PDB entry 2PUX | X-ray diffraction, 2.00 A resolution | chains B and C of the 3 polymer chains in the assembly

Chain B:
Name: Thrombin heavy chain
Organism: Mus musculus
UniProtKB: P19221 (THRB_MOUSE); the construct lacks a stretch of the UniProt sequence and is renumbered around it, so the offset changes along the chain: 16-36 = UniProt 361-381; 37-60 = UniProt 383-406; 61-77 = UniProt 416-432; 78-97 = UniProt 434-453; 7 more segments
Sequence (258 residues; each row starts with the number of its first residue; note: 1 number in that range is skipped by the numbering (no residue carries it; nothing is unmodelled there); a row labelled like 60A-60I holds insertion residues (60A, then the next letters in order)):
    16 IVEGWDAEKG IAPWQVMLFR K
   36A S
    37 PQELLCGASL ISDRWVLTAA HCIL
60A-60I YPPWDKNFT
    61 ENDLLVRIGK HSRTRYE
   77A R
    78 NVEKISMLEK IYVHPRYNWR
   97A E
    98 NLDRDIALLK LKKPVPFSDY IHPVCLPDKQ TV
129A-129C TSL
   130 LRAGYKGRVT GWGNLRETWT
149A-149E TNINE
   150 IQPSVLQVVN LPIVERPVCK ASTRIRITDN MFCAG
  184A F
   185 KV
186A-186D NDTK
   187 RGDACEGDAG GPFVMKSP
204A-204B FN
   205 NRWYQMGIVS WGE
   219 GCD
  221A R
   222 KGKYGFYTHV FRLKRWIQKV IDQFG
Disulfide bonds: Cys42-Cys58, Cys168-Cys182, Cys191-Cys220
Covalent attachments: N-acetylglucosamine (NAG) linked to Asn60G
Sequence notes: engineered mutation Ala195 (Ser565 in P19221)
Swiss-Prot annotation at these positions:
  - region: Ala183 to Val200 (High affinity receptor-binding region which is also known as the TP508 peptide)
  - active site (Charge relay system): His57, Asp102
  - glycosylation (N-linked (GlcNAc...) asparagine): Asn60G, Asn186A
From the paper describing this entry:
  - conformationally variable residues (side-chain flip): Trp60D

Chain C:
Name: Proteinase-activated receptor 3
UniProtKB: O08675 (PAR3_MOUSE); residues 44-56 here = UniProt positions 44-56
Sequence (13 residues; numbered 44 to 56; the number before each row is that of its first residue):
    44 QNTFEEFPLS DIE

Interface between chain B and chain C:
Contacting residue pairs - 24 pairs, chain B then chain C:
  Phe34(B) - Phe47(C)  hydrophobic
  Gln38(B) - Phe50(C)
  Leu40(B) - Phe47(C)  hydrophobic
  Arg67(B) - Phe47(C)
  Arg67(B) - Phe50(C)
  Arg73(B) - Thr46(C)
  Arg73(B) - Phe47(C)
  Thr74(B) - Thr46(C)
  Thr74(B) - Phe47(C)
  Thr74(B) - Glu48(C)  hydrogen bond (backbone-backbone)
  Arg75(B) - Glu48(C)  salt bridge
  Tyr76(B) - Glu48(C)  hydrogen bond (backbone-side chain)
  Tyr76(B) - Glu49(C)
  Tyr76(B) - Phe50(C)  hydrophobic
  Tyr76(B) - Pro51(C)
  Tyr76(B) - Asp54(C)  hydrogen bond
  Arg77A(B) - Asp54(C)  salt bridge
  Lys81(B) - Glu56(C)
  Ile82(B) - Phe50(C)  hydrophobic
  Ile82(B) - Ile55(C)
  Ile82(B) - Glu56(C)  hydrogen bond (backbone-backbone)
  Ser83(B) - Glu56(C)
  Met84(B) - Glu56(C)
  Lys110(B) - Glu56(C)  hydrogen bond (side chain-backbone)
Also at the interface, not in a pair above, chain B (17 interface residues in all): Glu39, Leu65, Pro113
Interface features reported in the paper:
  - specific contacts: Phe34(B)-Phe47(C) (pi stacking), Leu65(B)-Phe50(C) (hydrophobic contact), Arg75(B)-Glu48(C) (salt bridge), Tyr76(B)-Phe50(C) (hydrophobic contact), Arg77A(B)-Asp54(C), Ile82(B)-Phe50(C) (hydrophobic contact), Lys110(B)-Glu56(C), Glu48(C)-Thr74(B) (backbone contact), Glu48(C)-Tyr76(B) (hydrogen bond), Phe50(C)-Phe34(B), Glu56(C)-Ile82(B) (hydrogen bond)
  - interface residues, chain C: Asp54(C), Ile55(C)

Summary:
17 residues of chain B and 9 residues of chain C are in contact, with 5 hydrogen bonds and 2 salt bridges.
Among the polar pairs are Arg75(B)-Glu48(C), Arg77A(B)-Asp54(C) and Tyr76(B)-Glu48(C). The paper describes pi
stacking between Phe34(B) and Phe47(C); hydrophobic contacts between Leu65(B) and Phe50(C), Tyr76(B) and
Phe50(C) and Ile82(B) and Phe50(C); a salt bridge between Arg75(B) and Glu48(C). From the paper: interface
residues Asp54(C) and Ile55(C); conformational variability at Trp60D(B).
Here chain B is Thrombin heavy chain (Mus musculus) and chain C is Proteinase-activated receptor 3. Entry 2PUX
(Crystal structure of murine thrombin in complex with the extracellular fragment of murine PAR3) was
determined by X-ray diffraction together with 2PV9 from the same study.
